PDB entry 5CTI | X-ray diffraction, 1.90 A resolution | chains A and C of the 3 polymer chains in the assembly

Chain A:
Molecule: Collagen alpha-1(I) chain, Collagen alpha-1(IX) chain
From: Homo sapiens
Reference sequence: chimeric construct of P02452, P20849: residues 15-26 from P02452 (CO1A1_HUMAN) positions 572-583 (UniProt number = residue number + 557); residues 36-71 from P20849 positions 754-789 (UniProt number = residue number + 718)
Sequence (71 residues; each row starts with the number of its first residue):
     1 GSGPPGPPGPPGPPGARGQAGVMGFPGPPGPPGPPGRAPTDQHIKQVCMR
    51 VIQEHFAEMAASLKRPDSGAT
Unresolved in the structure: 1, 68-71
Differences from the reference sequence: expression tag (1-14); linker (27-35)

Chain C:
Molecule: Collagen alpha-1(I) chain, Collagen alpha-3(IX) chain
From: Homo sapiens
Reference sequence: chimeric construct of P02452, Q14050: residues 15-26 from P02452 (CO1A1_HUMAN) positions 572-583 (UniProt number = residue number + 557); residues 36-72 from Q14050 positions 517-553 (UniProt number = residue number + 481)
Sequence (72 residues; row label = number of the first residue in the row):
     1 GSGPPGPPGPPGPPGARGQAGVMGFPGPPGPPGPPGKEASEQRIRELCGG
    51 MISEQIAQLAAHLRKPLAPGSI
Unresolved in the structure: 1
Differences from the reference sequence: expression tag (1-14); linker (27-35)

Chain A / chain C interface:
Disulfides between the chains: Cys48(A)-Cys48(C)
Pairs across the interface (88; chain A residue first):
  Ser2(A) - Ser2(C)  hydrogen bond (backbone-backbone)
  Ser2(A) - Gly3(C)  hydrogen bond (backbone-backbone)
  Gly3(A) - Gly3(C)
  Gly3(A) - Pro4(C)
  Pro4(A) - Gly3(C)
  Pro4(A) - Pro4(C)
  Pro5(A) - Pro4(C)
  Pro5(A) - Pro5(C)
  Gly6(A) - Pro4(C)  hydrogen bond (backbone-backbone)
  Gly6(A) - Pro5(C)
  Gly6(A) - Gly6(C)
  Gly6(A) - Pro7(C)
  Pro7(A) - Gly6(C)
  Pro8(A) - Pro7(C)
  Gly9(A) - Pro7(C)  hydrogen bond (backbone-backbone)
  Gly9(A) - Pro8(C)
  Gly9(A) - Gly9(C)
  Pro10(A) - Gly9(C)
  Pro11(A) - Pro10(C)
  Gly12(A) - Pro10(C)  hydrogen bond (backbone-backbone)
  Gly12(A) - Pro11(C)
  Gly12(A) - Gly12(C)
  Pro13(A) - Gly12(C)
  Pro14(A) - Pro13(C)
  Gly15(A) - Pro13(C)  hydrogen bond (backbone-backbone)
  Gly15(A) - Pro14(C)
  Gly15(A) - Gly15(C)
  Ala16(A) - Gly15(C)
  Arg17(A) - Ala16(C)
  Arg17(A) - Arg17(C)  hydrogen bond (side chain-backbone)
  Arg17(A) - Gly18(C)
  Arg17(A) - Gln19(C)  hydrogen bond
  Gly18(A) - Ala16(C)  hydrogen bond (backbone-backbone)
  Gly18(A) - Gly18(C)
  Gln19(A) - Gly18(C)
  Ala20(A) - Gln19(C)
  Gly21(A) - Gln19(C)  hydrogen bond (backbone-backbone)
  Gly21(A) - Gly21(C)
  Val22(A) - Gly21(C)
  Met23(A) - Val22(C)
  Met23(A) - Met23(C)
  Met23(A) - Phe25(C)  hydrophobic
  Gly24(A) - Val22(C)  hydrogen bond (backbone-backbone)
  Gly24(A) - Gly24(C)
  Phe25(A) - Gly24(C)
  Pro26(A) - Phe25(C)
  Gly27(A) - Phe25(C)  hydrogen bond (backbone-backbone)
  Gly27(A) - Gly27(C)
  Pro28(A) - Gly27(C)
  Pro29(A) - Pro28(C)
  Gly30(A) - Pro28(C)  hydrogen bond (backbone-backbone)
  Gly30(A) - Pro29(C)
  Gly30(A) - Gly30(C)
  Pro31(A) - Gly30(C)
  Pro32(A) - Pro31(C)
  Gly33(A) - Pro31(C)  hydrogen bond (backbone-backbone)
  Gly33(A) - Pro32(C)
  Gly33(A) - Gly33(C)
  Pro34(A) - Gly33(C)
  Pro35(A) - Pro34(C)
  Gly36(A) - Pro34(C)  hydrogen bond (backbone-backbone)
  Gly36(A) - Gly36(C)
  Arg37(A) - Gly36(C)
  Ala38(A) - Lys37(C)
  Pro39(A) - Lys37(C)
  Asp41(A) - Arg43(C)  salt bridge
  Asp41(A) - Leu47(C)
  Ile44(A) - Ala39(C)  hydrophobic
  Ile44(A) - Leu47(C)  hydrophobic
  Ile44(A) - Cys48(C)  hydrophobic
  Lys45(A) - Leu47(C)
  Cys48(A) - Cys48(C)  disulfide
  Cys48(A) - Met51(C)  hydrophobic
  Met49(A) - Met51(C)  hydrophobic
  Ile52(A) - Met51(C)  hydrophobic
  Ile52(A) - Ile52(C)  hydrophobic
  Ile52(A) - Gln55(C)
  Phe56(A) - Gln55(C)
  Phe56(A) - Leu59(C)
  Met59(A) - Ile56(C)  hydrophobic
  Met59(A) - Leu59(C)  hydrophobic
  Ala60(A) - Leu59(C)
  Ala60(A) - Leu63(C)  hydrophobic
  Leu63(A) - Ile56(C)
  Leu63(A) - Leu59(C)  hydrophobic
  Leu63(A) - Lys65(C)
  Lys64(A) - Lys65(C)
  Asp67(A) - Lys65(C)
Interface residues without a listed pair, chain C (50 interface residues in all): Ala20, Pro26, Pro35, Ile44, Ala60, Leu67

Summary:
Chain A and chain C each contribute 50 residues to their interface; the contacts include 1 disulfide bond, 15
hydrogen bonds and 1 salt bridge. Polar contacts include Asp41(A)-Arg43(C), Arg17(A)-Arg17(C) and
Arg17(A)-Gln19(C).
Here chain A is Collagen alpha-1(I) chain, Collagen alpha-1(IX) chain and chain C is Collagen alpha-1(I)
chain, Collagen alpha-3(IX) chain, both from Homo sapiens. Entry 5CTI (Crystal structure of the type IX
collagen NC2 hetero-trimerization domain with a guest fragment a2a1a1 of ...) was determined by X-ray
diffraction together with 5CVA, 5CVB and 5CTD from the same study.
